PDB entry 1IC4 | X-ray diffraction, 2.50 A resolution | chains L and H of the 3 polymer chains in the assembly

# Chain L
Name: Lysozyme binding ig kappa chain
Source organism: Mus musculus
UniProt: P01642 (KV5I_MOUSE); numbering as in UniProt (aligned over 1-107)
Chain sequence (107 residues; each row starts with the number of its first residue):
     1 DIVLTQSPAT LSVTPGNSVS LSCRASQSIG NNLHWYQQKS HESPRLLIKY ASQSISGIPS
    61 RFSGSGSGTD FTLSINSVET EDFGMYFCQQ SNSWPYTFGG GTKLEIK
Cystine bridges: C23-C88

# Chain H
Name: IGG1 fab chain H
Source organism: Mus musculus
UniProt: P01823 (HV47_MOUSE); residues 1-114 here = UniProt positions 1-114
Chain sequence (114 residues; row label = number of the first residue in the row):
     1 DVQLQESGPS LVKPSQTLSL TCSVTGDSIT SAYWSWIRKF PGNRLEYMGY VSYSGSTYYN
    61 PSLKSRISIT RDTSKNQYYL DLNSVTTEDT ATYYCANWDG DYWGQGTLVT VSAA
Cystine bridges: C22-C95
Differences from the reference sequence: engineered mutation A32 (Asp in P01823)

# How chain L and chain H interact
Contacting residue pairs - 25 pairs, chain L then chain H:
  Y36(L) with W103(H), hydrophobic
  Q38(L) with K39(H), hydrogen bond; Y94(H), hydrogen bond
  S43(L) with W103(H); G104(H), hydrogen bond (side chain-backbone); Q105(H)
  P44(L) with W103(H), hydrophobic
  L46(L) with D99(H); G100(H)
  F87(L) with N43(H); L45(H), hydrophobic
  Q89(L) with Y47(H)
  W94(L) with Y47(H), hydrophobic; G49(H); Y50(H), hydrophobic; Y58(H); Y59(H), hydrogen bond (side chain-backbone); N60(H)
  P95(L) with N60(H); P61(H)
  Y96(L) with Y47(H); Y50(H); W98(H), hydrogen bond
  F98(L) with L45(H); Y47(H), hydrophobic
Interface residues without a listed pair, chain L (13 interface residues in all): E42, M85
Interface residues without a listed pair, chain H (20 interface residues in all): I37, E46, M48

# In short
13 residues of chain L face 20 of chain H across their interface; the contacts include 5 hydrogen bonds. Polar
pairs include Q38(L)-K39(H), Q38(L)-Y94(H) and S43(L)-G104(H).
Chain L is Lysozyme binding ig kappa chain and chain H is IGG1 fab chain H, both from Mus musculus; the
structure, Crystal structure of hyhel-10 fv mutant(hd32a)-hen lysozyme complex, was determined by X-ray
diffraction (same publication as 1IC5 and 1IC7).
